Entry 4YZS (X-ray diffraction, 3.14 A resolution); this record covers chains A and B.

# Chain A
Molecule: Eukaryotic translation initiation factor 2-alpha kinase 3
From: Homo sapiens
Notes: EC 2.7.11.1
UniProtKB: Q9NZJ5 (E2AK3_HUMAN); the construct has insertions or renumbered stretches relative to UniProt, so the offset changes along the chain: 104-142 = UniProt 104-142; 144-185 = UniProt 143-184; 192-403 = UniProt 192-403
Chain sequence (305 residues; numbered 99 to 403 plus 7 insertion-coded residues; 7 numbers in that range are skipped by the numbering (no residue carries them; nothing is unmodelled there); the number before each row is that of its first residue; a row labelled like 185A-185G holds insertion residues (185A, then the next letters in order)):
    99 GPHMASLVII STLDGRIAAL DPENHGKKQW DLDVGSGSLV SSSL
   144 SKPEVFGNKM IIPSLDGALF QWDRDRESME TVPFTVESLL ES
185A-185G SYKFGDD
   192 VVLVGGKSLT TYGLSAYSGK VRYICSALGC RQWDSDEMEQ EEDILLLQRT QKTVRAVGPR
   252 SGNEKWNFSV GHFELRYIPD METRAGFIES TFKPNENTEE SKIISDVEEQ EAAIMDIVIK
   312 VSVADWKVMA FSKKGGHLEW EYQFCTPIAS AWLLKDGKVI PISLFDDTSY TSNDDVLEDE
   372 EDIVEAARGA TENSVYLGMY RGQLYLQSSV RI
Unresolved in the structure: 99-103, 144-151, 185A-185G, 224-235, 269-310, 321-329, 355-373, 401-403
Disulfides: Cys-216/Cys-221
Differences from the reference sequence: expression tag (99-103); variant Arg-167 (Gln166 in Q9NZJ5)
UniProt features mapped onto this chain:
  - glycosylation: Asn-258 (N-linked (GlcNAc...) asparagine)
Reported in the primary citation:
  - self-association interface (contacts with another copy of this molecule): Trp-165, Glu-170, Met-172, Val-375, Ala-377, Ala-378, Arg-379, Ala-381, Asn-384, Ser-385, Tyr-387, Leu-388, Gly-389, Leu-395, Leu-397
  - mutagenesis - W165A, A378N, L388N, L395N, L397N: decreased signaling in response to ER stress
  - mutagenesis - W165A, A378N, L388N, L395N, L397N: decreased signaling

# Chain B
Molecule: Eukaryotic translation initiation factor 2-alpha kinase 3
From: Homo sapiens
Notes: EC 2.7.11.1
UniProtKB: Q9NZJ5 (E2AK3_HUMAN); the construct has insertions or renumbered stretches relative to UniProt, so the offset changes along the chain: 104-142 = UniProt 104-142; 144-185 = UniProt 143-184; 190-403 = UniProt 190-403
Chain sequence (305 residues; each row starts with the number of its first residue; note: 5 numbers in that range are skipped by the numbering (no residue carries them; nothing is unmodelled there); a row labelled like 185A-185E holds insertion residues (185A, then the next letters in order)):
    99 GPHMASLVII STLDGRIAAL DPENHGKKQW DLDVGSGSLV SSSL
   144 SKPEVFGNKM IIPSLDGALF QWDRDRESME TVPFTVESLL ES
185A-185E SYKFG
   190 DDVVLVGGKS LTTYGLSAYS GKVRYICSAL GCRQWDSDEM EQEEDILLLQ RTQKTVRAVG
   250 PRSGNEKWNF SVGHFELRYI PDMETRAGFI ESTFKPNENT EESKIISDVE EQEAAIMDIV
   310 IKVSVADWKV MAFSKKGGHL EWEYQFCTPI ASAWLLKDGK VIPISLFDDT SYTSNDDVLE
   370 DEEDIVEAAR GATENSVYLG MYRGQLYLQS SVRI
Unresolved in the structure: 99-103, 144-151, 185A-185E, 227-234, 271-302, 361-370, 401-403
Differences from the reference sequence: expression tag (99-103); variant Arg-167 (Gln166 in Q9NZJ5)
Ion coordination: tungsten ion near Lys-256 (its only coordinating residue here)
UniProt features mapped onto this chain:
  - glycosylation: Asn-258 (N-linked (GlcNAc...) asparagine)
Reported in the primary citation:
  - self-association interface (contacts with another copy of this molecule): Trp-165, Glu-170, Met-172, Ala-381, Asn-384, Ser-385, Val-386
  - mutagenesis - W165A, A378N, L388N, L395N, L397N: decreased signaling in response to ER stress
  - mutagenesis - W165A, A378N, L388N, L395N, L397N: decreased signaling

# How chain A and chain B interact
Pairs across the interface - 54 pairs, chain A then chain B:
  Leu-183(A) / Leu-200(B)
  Glu-184(A) / Lys-198(B)  salt bridge
  Val-193(A) / Thr-202(B)
  Val-193(A) / Leu-237(B)  hydrophobic
  Leu-194(A) / Gln-239(B)
  Val-195(A) / Leu-200(B)
  Val-195(A) / Thr-202(B)
  Val-195(A) / Cys-216(B)
  Val-195(A) / Ser-217(B)
  Gly-196(A) / Ser-199(B)
  Gly-196(A) / Leu-200(B)  hydrogen bond (backbone-backbone)
  Gly-196(A) / Ala-218(B)
  Gly-197(A) / Lys-198(B)
  Lys-198(A) / Glu-184(B)  salt bridge
  Lys-198(A) / Gly-197(B)
  Lys-198(A) / Lys-198(B)  hydrogen bond (backbone-backbone)
  Ser-199(A) / Gly-196(B)
  Leu-200(A) / Leu-183(B)
  Leu-200(A) / Val-195(B)
  Leu-200(A) / Gly-196(B)  hydrogen bond (backbone-backbone)
  Thr-202(A) / Val-193(B)
  Thr-202(A) / Val-195(B)
  Tyr-214(A) / Arg-251(B)
  Tyr-214(A) / Ser-252(B)
  Tyr-214(A) / Gly-253(B)
  Cys-216(A) / Val-195(B)
  Cys-216(A) / Gly-253(B)
  Ser-217(A) / Val-195(B)
  Ser-217(A) / Arg-246(B)
  Ala-218(A) / Gly-196(B)
  Ala-218(A) / Thr-244(B)
  Ala-218(A) / Arg-246(B)  hydrogen bond (backbone-side chain)
  Leu-219(A) / Arg-246(B)
  Gly-220(A) / Arg-246(B)
  Cys-221(A) / Val-248(B)  hydrophobic
  Cys-221(A) / Gly-253(B)
  Gln-223(A) / Gly-253(B)  hydrogen bond (side chain-backbone)
  Gln-223(A) / Asn-254(B)
  Thr-244(A) / Ala-218(B)
  Arg-246(A) / Cys-216(B)
  Arg-246(A) / Ser-217(B)  hydrogen bond (side chain-backbone)
  Arg-246(A) / Ala-218(B)  hydrogen bond (side chain-backbone)
  Arg-246(A) / Gly-220(B)
  Arg-246(A) / Cys-221(B)
  Val-248(A) / Cys-216(B)  hydrophobic
  Pro-250(A) / Tyr-214(B)  hydrogen bond (backbone-side chain)
  Pro-250(A) / Leu-237(B)
  Pro-250(A) / Ile-269(B)  hydrophobic
  Ser-252(A) / Tyr-214(B)
  Ser-252(A) / Gln-223(B)
  Gly-253(A) / Cys-216(B)
  Gly-253(A) / Cys-221(B)
  Gly-253(A) / Gln-223(B)
  Asn-254(A) / Gln-223(B)  hydrogen bond
Also at the interface, not in a pair above, chain A (31 interface residues in all): Glu-180, Val-192, Leu-237, Gly-249, Arg-251
Also at the interface, not in a pair above, chain B (34 interface residues in all): Glu-180, Leu-194, Thr-201, Arg-213, Leu-219, Pro-250, Arg-267

# In short
31 residues of chain A face 34 of chain B across their interface, with 9 hydrogen bonds and 2 salt bridges.
Polar pairs include Glu-184(A)/Lys-198(B), Ala-218(A)/Arg-246(B) and Gln-223(A)/Gly-253(B). From the paper:
W165A, A378N and L388N of chain A, among others, reduce signaling in response to ER stress; a self-association
interface involving Trp-165(A), Glu-170(A) and Trp-165(B) among others; 10 substitutions were tested in all.
Both chains are Eukaryotic translation initiation factor 2-alpha kinase 3 (Homo sapiens). Entry 4YZS (Crystal
structures reveal transient PERK luminal domain tetramerization in ER stress signaling) was determined by
X-ray diffraction (same publication as 4YZY).
